7WBX - chains N and b of the 26 polymer chains in the assembly; structure by electron microscopy, 4.00 A resolution.

== Chain N ==
Molecule: 198-nt DNA strand
Sequence (198 nucleotides; numbered -125 to 72; the number before each row is that of its first residue; numbers below 1 keep their minus sign (DG-125 is residue -125)):
  -125 GCTTACGTCA GTCTGGCCAT CTTTGTGTTT GGTGTGTTTG GGTGGTGGCC GTTTTCGTTG
   -65 TTTTTTTCTG TCTCGTGCCT GGTGTCTTGG GTGTAATCCC CTTGGCGGTT AAAACGCGGG
    -5 GGACAGCGCG TACGTGCGTT TAAGCGGTGC TAGAGCTGTC TACGACCAAT TGAGCGGCCT
    55 CGGCACCGGG ATTCTGAT
Not modelled in the structure: -125 to -78, -59 to -55

== Chain b ==
Molecule: Histone H4
From: Homo sapiens
UniProtKB: P62805 (H4_HUMAN); residues 1-102 here correspond to UniProt positions 2-103 (UniProt number = residue number + 1)
Amino-acid sequence (106 residues; numbered -3 to 102; the number before each row is that of its first residue; numbers below 1 keep their minus sign (Gly-3 is residue -3)):
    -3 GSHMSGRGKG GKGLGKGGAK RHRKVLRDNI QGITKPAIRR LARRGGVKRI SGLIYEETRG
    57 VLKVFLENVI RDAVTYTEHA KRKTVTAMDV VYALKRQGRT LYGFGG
Not modelled in the structure: -3 to 22
Construct notes: expression tag (-3 to 0)
UniProt features mapped onto this chain:
  - DNA-binding region: Lys16 to Lys20
  - modified residue: Ser1 (N-acetylserine), Arg3 (Asymmetric dimethylarginine), Lys5 (N6-(2-hydroxyisobutyryl)lysine), Lys8 (N6-(2-hydroxyisobutyryl)lysine), Lys12 (N6-(2-hydroxyisobutyryl)lysine), Lys16 (N6-(2-hydroxyisobutyryl)lysine), Lys20 (N6,N6,N6-trimethyllysine), Lys31 (N6-(2-hydroxyisobutyryl)lysine), Lys44 (N6-(2-hydroxyisobutyryl)lysine), Ser47 (Phosphoserine), Tyr51 (Phosphotyrosine), Lys59 (N6-(2-hydroxyisobutyryl)lysine), Lys77 (N6-(2-hydroxyisobutyryl)lysine), Lys79 (N6-(2-hydroxyisobutyryl)lysine), Thr80 (Phosphothreonine), Tyr88 (Phosphotyrosine), Lys91 (N6-(2-hydroxyisobutyryl)lysine)
  - cross-link (Glycyl lysine isopeptide (Lys-Gly)): Lys12 (interchain with G-Cter in SUMO2), Lys20 (interchain with G-Cter in SUMO2), Lys31 (interchain with G-Cter in SUMO2), Lys59 (interchain with G-Cter in SUMO2), Lys79 (interchain with G-Cter in SUMO2), Lys91 (interchain with G-Cter in SUMO2)

== Interface between chain N and chain b ==
Contacting residue pairs (12):
  DC7(N) - Arg45(b)  sugar contact
  DC7(N) - Ser47(b)  hydrogen bond to the phosphate
  DC7(N) - Gly48(b)  hydrogen bond to the phosphate
  DG8(N) - Arg35(b)  salt bridge to the phosphate
  DG8(N) - Arg45(b)  phosphate contact
  DG8(N) - Ile46(b)  phosphate contact
  DG27(N) - Lys79(b)  phosphate contact
  DG27(N) - Thr80(b)  phosphate contact
  DA28(N) - Arg78(b)  phosphate contact
  DA28(N) - Lys79(b)  hydrogen bond to the phosphate
  DA28(N) - Thr80(b)  hydrogen bond to the phosphate
  DG29(N) - Arg78(b)  salt bridge to the phosphate
Interface residues without a listed pair, chain b (9 interface residues in all): Lys77

== Overview ==
Chain N and chain b form an interface of 5 and 9 residues respectively, with 4 hydrogen bonds and 2 salt
bridges. Among the polar pairs are DC7(N)-Ser47(b), DC7(N)-Gly48(b) and DA28(N)-Lys79(b). UniProt lists a
DNA-binding region on chain b.
Chain N is a 198-nt DNA strand and chain b is Histone H4 (Homo sapiens); the structure, RNA polymerase II
elongation complex bound with Elf1 and Spt4/5, stalled at SHL(-3) of the nucleosome, was determined by
electron microscopy, deposited together with 7WBV, 7WBW and 8HE5.
